Entry 5NLB (X-ray diffraction, 3.45 A resolution); this record covers chains A and B.

# Chain A
Molecule: Kelch-like ECH-associated protein 1
From: Homo sapiens
Reference sequence: Q14145 (KEAP1_HUMAN); residues 51-204 here = UniProt positions 51-204
Sequence (154 residues; numbered 51 to 204; the number before each row is that of its first residue):
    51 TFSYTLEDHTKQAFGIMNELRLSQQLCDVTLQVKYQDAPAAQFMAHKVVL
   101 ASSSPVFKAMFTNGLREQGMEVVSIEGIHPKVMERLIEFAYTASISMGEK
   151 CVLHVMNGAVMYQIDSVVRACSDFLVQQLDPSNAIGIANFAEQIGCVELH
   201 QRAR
Swiss-Prot annotation at these positions:
  - site: Cys151 (Sensor for electrophilic agents)
  - modified residue: Cys151 (S-(2,3-dicarboxypropyl)cysteine)
  - cross-link: Arg135 (N5-[4-(S-L-cysteinyl)-5-methyl-1H-imidazol-2-yl]-L-ornithine (Arg-Cys) (interchain with C-151 in KEAP1)), Cys151 (N5-[4-(S-L-cysteinyl)-5-methyl-1H-imidazol-2-yl]-L-ornithine (Cys-Arg) (interchain with R-135 in KEAP1))
  - natural variant: Val167 (V167F: In a lung adenocarcinoma patient)
  - mutagenesis: Val123 to Gly127 (Abolished interaction with NFE2L2/NRF2; when associated with 161-A-A-162), Ile125 to Gly127 (Increases ubiquitination and proteolytic degradation), Arg135 (R135A: Reduced formation of a high-molecular mass KEAP1 molecule when methylglyoxal accumulates), Cys151 (C151S/N/D/L: Substitution with a small side chain that prevents covalent modification by an electrophile ...), Met161 to Tyr162 (Abolished interaction with NFE2L2/NRF2; when associated with 123-A--A-127), Tyr162 to Ile164 (Increases ubiquitination and proteolytic degradation)
From the paper describing this entry:
  - conformationally variable residues (loop rearrangement): Leu115

# Chain B
Molecule: Cullin-3
From: Homo sapiens
Reference sequence: Q13618 (CUL3_HUMAN); residue numbers follow UniProt; this construct covers 26-381
Sequence (356 residues; numbered 26 to 381; the number before each row is that of its first residue):
    26 DEKYVNSIWDLLKNAIQEIQRKNNSGLSFEELYRNAYTMVLHKHGEKLYT
    76 GLREVVTEHLINKVREDVLNSLNNNFLQTLNQAWNDHQTAMVMIRDILMY
   126 MDRVYVQQNNVENVYNLGLIIFRDQVVRYGCIRDHLRQTLLDMIARERKG
   176 EVVDRGAIRNACQMLMILGLEGRSVYEEDFEAPFLEMSAEFFQMESQKFL
   226 AENSASVYIKKVEARINEEIERVMHCLDKSTEEPIVKVVERELISKHMKT
   276 IVEMENSGLVHMLKNGKTEDLGCMYKLFSRVPNGLKTMCECMSSYLREQG
   326 KALVSEEGEGKNPVDYRQGLDDLKSRFDRFLLESFNNDRLFKQTIAGDFE
   376 YFLNLN
Unresolved in the structure: 331-338
Sequence notes: engineered mutation Arg342 (Ile in Q13618), Asp346 (Leu in Q13618)
Swiss-Prot annotation at these positions:
  - natural variant: Val285 (V285A: In NEDAUS)

# Chain A / chain B interface
Contacting residue pairs (32; chain A residue first):
  Val106(A) - Phe54(B)
  Val106(A) - Tyr58(B)  hydrophobic
  Ala109(A) - Asp121(B)
  Ala109(A) - Met124(B)  hydrophobic
  Met110(A) - Phe54(B)  hydrophobic
  Met110(A) - Glu55(B)
  Leu115(A) - Asn49(B)
  Leu115(A) - Leu52(B)
  Leu115(A) - Phe54(B)  hydrophobic
  Leu115(A) - Leu57(B)  hydrophobic
  Leu115(A) - Met118(B)  hydrophobic
  Arg116(A) - Gly51(B)
  Arg116(A) - Leu52(B)  hydrogen bond (backbone-backbone)
  Glu117(A) - Leu52(B)
  Glu117(A) - Ser53(B)
  Glu117(A) - Phe54(B)  hydrogen bond (side chain-backbone)
  Glu117(A) - Glu55(B)
  Ile125(A) - Glu55(B)
  Glu126(A) - Glu55(B)  hydrogen bond (backbone-side chain)
  Glu126(A) - Arg59(B)  salt bridge
  Asn157(A) - Tyr62(B)  hydrogen bond
  Met161(A) - Tyr58(B)  hydrogen bond (backbone-side chain)
  Met161(A) - Arg59(B)
  Met161(A) - Tyr62(B)
  Tyr162(A) - Glu55(B)
  Glu192(A) - Lys68(B)
  Gln193(A) - Leu66(B)
  Ile194(A) - Leu66(B)
  Ile194(A) - Tyr125(B)  hydrogen bond (backbone-side chain)
  Gly195(A) - Lys68(B)
  Gly195(A) - Tyr125(B)
  Gly195(A) - Val129(B)
Interface residues without a listed pair, chain A (22 interface residues in all): Pro105, Thr112, Gly114, Ser124, Val160, Gln163, Cys196
Interface residues without a listed pair, chain B (18 interface residues in all): Ile122
The authors on this interface:
  - interface residues, chain A: Leu115(A), Glu117(A)

# Overview
22 residues of chain A face 18 of chain B across their interface; the contacts include 6 hydrogen bonds and 1
salt bridge. Among the polar pairs are Glu126(A)-Arg59(B), Glu117(A)-Phe54(B) and Glu126(A)-Glu55(B). From
UniProt: 11 mutagenesis sites on chain A. The paper reports interface residues Leu115(A) and Glu117(A);
conformational variability at Leu115(A).
Here chain A is Kelch-like ECH-associated protein 1 and chain B is Cullin-3, both from Homo sapiens. Entry
5NLB (Crystal structure of human CUL3 N-terminal domain bound to KEAP1 BTB and 3-box) was determined by X-ray
diffraction.
